Entry 7NZ7 (X-ray diffraction, 2.96 A resolution); this record covers chains A and B.

Chain A:
Molecule: tRNA-specific adenosine deaminase 2
Source organism: Mus musculus
Notes: EC 3.5.4.33
UniProt: Q6P6J0 (ADAT2_MOUSE); residues 1-191 here = UniProt positions 1-191
Amino-acid sequence (191 residues; each row starts with the number of its first residue):
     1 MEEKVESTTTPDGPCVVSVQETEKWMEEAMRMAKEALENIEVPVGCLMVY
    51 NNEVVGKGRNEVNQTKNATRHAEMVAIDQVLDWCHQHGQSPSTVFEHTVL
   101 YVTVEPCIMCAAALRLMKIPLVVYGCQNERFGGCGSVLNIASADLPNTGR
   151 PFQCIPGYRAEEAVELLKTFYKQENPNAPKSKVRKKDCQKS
Unresolved in the structure: 1-10, 177-191
Curated features (UniProtKB/Swiss-Prot):
  - active site: E73 (Proton donor)
  - binding site (Zn(2+)): H71, C107, C110
Bound ions: Zn2+: H71, C107, C110
What the authors report for this chain:
  - mutagenesis - E73A: decreased catalytic activity
  - mutagenesis - E73A: unchanged expression

Chain B:
Molecule: Probable inactive tRNA-specific adenosine deaminase-like protein 3
Source organism: Mus musculus
UniProt: Q6PAT0 (ADAT3_MOUSE); residue numbers follow UniProt; this construct covers 1-237, 270-349
Amino-acid sequence (317 residues; numbered 1 to 349; 32 numbers in that range are skipped by the numbering (no residue carries them; nothing is unmodelled there); the number before each row is that of its first residue):
     1 MEPTSGFAEQPGPVKAESEEQEPAQWQALPVLSEQQSGAVELILAYAAPV
    51 LDKRQTSRLLREVSAVYPLPAQPHLKRVRPSRSAGGAQSSDLLLCLAGPS
   101 AGPRSLAELLPRPAVDPRGLGTPFLVPVPARPPLTRSQFEEARAHWPTSF
   151 HEDKQVTSALAGQLFSTQERAAMQTHMERAVCAAQRAAAQGLRAVGAVVV
   201 DPASDRVLATGHDCSSVASPLLHAVMVCIDLVAQGQG
   270 EDSLPYVCTGYDLYVTREPCVMCAMALVHARIQRVFYGAPSPDGALGTLF
   320 RVHARPDLNHRFQVFRGILEDQCRQLDPDP
Unresolved in the structure: 1-24, 152-161
Curated features (UniProtKB/Swiss-Prot):
  - binding site (Zn(2+)): H223, C289, C292
  - modified residue: M1 (N-acetylmethionine)
Bound ions: Zn2+: H223, C289, C292, D348
What the authors report for this chain:
  - Zn2+ coordination: D348
  - mutagenesis - K53E/R54E/R61E, V128M: decreased catalytic activity
  - mutagenesis - K53E/R54E/R61E/K76E/R82E: abolished catalytic activity
  - disease-associated variants - V128M: decreased catalytic activity
  - mutagenesis - V128I, V128M (2.5 +/- 0.1 uM): unchanged binding to tRNAVal(AAC)

Interface between chain A and chain B:
Contacting residue pairs (52; chain A residue first):
  V62(A) - P274(B)
  N63(A) - P274(B)
  K66(A) - Q236(B)
  K66(A) - E270(B)  hydrogen bond (side chain-backbone)
  K66(A) - S272(B)
  K66(A) - P274(B)
  K66(A) - V276(B)
  N67(A) - D230(B)  hydrogen bond
  N67(A) - A233(B)
  N67(A) - P274(B)
  A68(A) - P274(B)  hydrogen bond (backbone-backbone)
  A68(A) - H298(B)
  T69(A) - I229(B)
  T69(A) - D230(B)
  H71(A) - H298(B)
  M74(A) - M291(B)  hydrophobic
  I77(A) - L221(B)  hydrophobic
  L81(A) - A218(B)
  L81(A) - P220(B)
  P91(A) - V217(B)
  C107(A) - H298(B)
  I108(A) - V290(B)
  I108(A) - M294(B)  hydrophobic
  M109(A) - M226(B)  hydrophobic
  M109(A) - M291(B)
  M109(A) - M294(B)
  M109(A) - A295(B)  hydrophobic
  M109(A) - H298(B)
  A112(A) - V290(B)  hydrophobic
  A112(A) - M291(B)
  A113(A) - L221(B)  hydrophobic
  A113(A) - M291(B)  hydrophobic
  L116(A) - L221(B)  hydrophobic
  L116(A) - H223(B)
  M117(A) - P220(B)  hydrophobic
  R130(A) - D326(B)
  F131(A) - M294(B)  hydrophobic
  F131(A) - H298(B)
  F131(A) - N328(B)
  V137(A) - D326(B)
  V137(A) - L327(B)  hydrophobic
  L138(A) - F319(B)  hydrophobic
  L138(A) - R324(B)
  I140(A) - F319(B)  hydrophobic
  L145(A) - D312(B)
  L145(A) - L318(B)  hydrophobic
  P146(A) - D312(B)
  N147(A) - P311(B)
  N147(A) - D312(B)  hydrogen bond (backbone-side chain)
  N147(A) - P349(B)
  T148(A) - D312(B)  hydrogen bond
  T148(A) - P349(B)
Also at the interface, not in a pair above, chain A (29 interface residues in all): H85, D144
Also at the interface, not in a pair above, chain B (31 interface residues in all): G237, L273, A299

Overview:
Chain A and chain B form an interface of 29 and 31 residues respectively; the contacts include 5 hydrogen
bonds. Polar pairs include K66(A)-E270(B), N67(A)-D230(B) and N147(A)-D312(B). From the paper: K53E/R54E/R61E
and V128M of chain B reduce catalytic activity; Zn2+ coordination by D348(B); 5 substitutions were tested in
all.
Here chain A is tRNA-specific adenosine deaminase 2 and chain B is Probable inactive tRNA-specific adenosine
deaminase-like protein 3, both from Mus musculus. Entry 7NZ7 (Crystal structure of mouse ADAT2/ADAT3 tRNA
deamination complex 1) was determined by X-ray diffraction (same publication as 7NZ8).
